PDB entry 1HDB | X-ray diffraction, 2.20 A resolution | chains C and D of the 4 polymer chains in the assembly

== Chain C ==
Protein: Hemoglobin (deoxy) beta-V67T
From: Homo sapiens
Notes: engineered mutation(s): CHAIN B, D, V67T
UniProtKB: P01922 (HBA_HUMAN); residue numbers follow UniProt; this construct covers 1-141
Sequence (141 residues; numbered 1 to 141; the number before each row is that of its first residue):
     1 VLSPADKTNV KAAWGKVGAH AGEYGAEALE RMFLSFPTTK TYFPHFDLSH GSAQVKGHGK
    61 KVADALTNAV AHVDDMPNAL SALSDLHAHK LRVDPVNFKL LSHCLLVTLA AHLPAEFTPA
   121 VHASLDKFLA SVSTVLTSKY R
Ion coordination: heme Fe near H87 (its only coordinating residue here)
Ligand contacts: heme (HEM): M32, T39, Y42, F43, H45, F46, H58, K61, V62, A65, L66, L83, L86, H87, L91, V93, N97, F98, L101, V132, L136

== Chain D ==
Protein: Hemoglobin (deoxy) beta-V67T
From: Homo sapiens
UniProtKB: P02023 (HBB_HUMAN); residues 1-146 here = UniProt positions 1-146
Sequence (146 residues; row label = number of the first residue in the row):
     1 VHLTPEEKSA VTALWGKVNV DEVGGEALGR LLVVYPWTQR FFESFGDLST PDAVMGNPKV
    61 KAHGKKTLGA FSDGLAHLDN LKGTFATLSE LHCDKLHVDP ENFRLLGNVL VCVLAHHFGK
   121 EFTPPVQAAY QKVVAGVANA LAHKYH
Sequence notes: engineered mutation T67 (Val in P02023)
Ion coordination: heme Fe near H92 (its only coordinating residue here)
Ligand contacts: heme (HEM): L31, T38, F41, F42, F45, H63, K66, T67, A70, F71, F85, L88, L91, H92, L96, V98, N102, F103, L106, L141

== Chain C / chain D interface ==
Pairs across the interface (35):
  E30(C) - P124(D)
  R31(C) - F122(D)  hydrogen bond (side chain-backbone)
  R31(C) - T123(D)
  R31(C) - P124(D)
  R31(C) - Q127(D)  hydrogen bond
  L34(C) - P124(D)  hydrophobic
  L34(C) - P125(D)
  L34(C) - A128(D)
  S35(C) - Q127(D)
  S35(C) - A128(D)
  S35(C) - Q131(D)
  F36(C) - Q131(D)
  K99(C) - N108(D)
  H103(C) - N108(D)
  H103(C) - Q131(D)  hydrogen bond
  C104(C) - Q127(D)
  V107(C) - V111(D)  hydrophobic
  V107(C) - A115(D)  hydrophobic
  V107(C) - Q127(D)
  A110(C) - C112(D)
  A110(C) - A115(D)  hydrophobic
  A110(C) - H116(D)
  A111(C) - A115(D)
  A111(C) - G119(D)
  L113(C) - H116(D)
  P114(C) - H116(D)  hydrogen bond (backbone-side chain)
  F117(C) - R30(D)  hydrogen bond (backbone-side chain)
  F117(C) - H116(D)  hydrogen bond (backbone-side chain)
  T118(C) - R30(D)
  P119(C) - R30(D)
  H122(C) - R30(D)  hydrogen bond
  H122(C) - V34(D)
  H122(C) - C112(D)
  A123(C) - V34(D)
  D126(C) - Y35(D)
Interface residues without a listed pair, chain C (21 interface residues in all): E27, L106
Interface residues without a listed pair, chain D (19 interface residues in all): V33, M55, K120

== Summary ==
21 residues of chain C face 19 of chain D across their interface; the contacts include 7 hydrogen bonds. Polar
pairs include R31(C)-F122(D), R31(C)-Q127(D) and H103(C)-Q131(D). Chain C binds heme. Chain D binds heme.
Here chain C is Hemoglobin (deoxy) beta-V67T and chain D is Hemoglobin (deoxy) beta-V67T, both from Homo
sapiens. Entry 1HDB (Analysis of the crystal structure, molecular modeling and infrared spectroscopy of the
distal beta-heme pocket valine67(e11)-threonine ...) was determined by X-ray diffraction together with 2HHD
from the same study.
